PDB entry 3VD1 | X-ray diffraction, 2.95 A resolution | chains A and E of the 8 polymer chains in the assembly

== Chain A ==
Name: Tumor protein p73
From: Homo sapiens
UniProt: O15350 (P73_HUMAN); residues 115-312 here = UniProt positions 115-312
Sequence (210 residues; numbered 103 to 312; the number before each row is that of its first residue):
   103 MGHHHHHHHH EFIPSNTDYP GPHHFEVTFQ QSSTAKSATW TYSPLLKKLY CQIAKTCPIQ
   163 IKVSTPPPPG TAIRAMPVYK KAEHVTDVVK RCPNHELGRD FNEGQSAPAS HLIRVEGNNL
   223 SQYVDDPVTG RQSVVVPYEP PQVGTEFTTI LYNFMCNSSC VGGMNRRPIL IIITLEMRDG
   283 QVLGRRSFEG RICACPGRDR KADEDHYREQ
Unresolved in the structure: 103-110
Construct notes: initiating methionine (103); expression tag (104-114)
Metal / ion sites: Zn2+: Cys-194, His-197, Cys-258, Cys-262
Swiss-Prot annotation at these positions:
  - binding site (Zn(2+)): Cys-194, His-197, Cys-258, Cys-262
Reported in the primary citation:
  - binding site for the 12-nt DNA strand: Cys-297
  - binding site for the 12-nt DNA strand (chain E): Lys-138

== Chain E ==
Molecule: 12-nt DNA strand
Sequence (12 nucleotides; each row starts with the number of its first residue):
   398 CGGGCATGCC CG

== Chain A / chain E interface ==
Residue-residue contacts (7):
  Ala-137(A) with DG399(E), phosphate contact
  Lys-138(A) with DG399(E), hydrogen bond to the phosphate; DG400(E), hydrogen bond to the base; DG401(E), hydrogen bond to the base
  Ser-139(A) with DG399(E), phosphate contact
  Arg-268(A) with DC406(E), sugar contact; DC407(E), salt bridge to the phosphate
Interface residues without a listed pair, chain A (5 interface residues in all): Arg-300

== In short ==
Chain A and chain E each contribute 5 residues to their interface, with 3 hydrogen bonds and 1 salt bridge.
Polar contacts include Lys-138(A)/DG400(E), Lys-138(A)/DG401(E) and Lys-138(A)/DG399(E). The paper reports a
binding site for the 12-nt DNA strand at Cys-297(A); a binding site for the 12-nt DNA strand (chain E) at
Lys-138(A).
Here chain A is Tumor protein p73 (Homo sapiens) and chain E is a 12-nt DNA strand. Entry 3VD1 (structure of
p73 DNA binding domain tetramer modulates p73 transactivation) was determined by X-ray diffraction (same
publication as 3VD0 and 3VD2).
